Entry 3BT1 (X-ray diffraction, 2.80 A resolution); this record covers chains A and U of the 3 polymer chains in the assembly.

[Chain A]
Molecule: Urokinase-type plasminogen activator
Source organism: Homo sapiens
Notes: fragment: urokinase amino terminal fragment, Urokinase-type plasminogen activator long chain A
UniProtKB: P00749 (UROK_HUMAN); residues 1-133 here correspond to UniProt positions 21-153 (UniProt number = residue number + 20)
Amino-acid sequence (135 residues; row label = number of the first residue in the row; numbers below 1 keep their minus sign (Arg-1 is residue -1)):
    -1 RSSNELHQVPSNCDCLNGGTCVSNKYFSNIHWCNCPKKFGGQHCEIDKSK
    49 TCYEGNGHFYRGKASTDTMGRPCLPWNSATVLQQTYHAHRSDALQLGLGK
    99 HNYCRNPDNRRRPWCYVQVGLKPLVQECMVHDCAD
Unresolved in the structure: -1 to 7, 133
Differences from the reference sequence: expression tag (-1 to 0)
Curated features (UniProtKB/Swiss-Prot):
  - region: Leu14 to Phe37 (Binds urokinase plasminogen activator surface receptor), Ala132, Asp133 (Connecting peptide)
  - glycosylation: Thr18 (O-linked (Fuc) threonine)
Disulfides: Cys11-Cys19, Cys13-Cys31, Cys33-Cys42, Cys50-Cys131, Cys71-Cys113, Cys102-Cys126

[Chain U]
Molecule: Urokinase plasminogen activator surface receptor
Source organism: Homo sapiens
UniProtKB: Q03405 (UPAR_HUMAN); residues 1-281 here correspond to UniProt positions 23-303 (UniProt number = residue number + 22)
Amino-acid sequence (283 residues; row label = number of the first residue in the row; numbers below 1 keep their minus sign (Arg-1 is residue -1)):
    -1 RSLRCMQCKTNGDCRVEECALGQDLCRTTIVRLWEEGEELELVEKSCTHS
    49 EKTNRTLSYRTGLKITSLTEVVCGLDLCNQGNSGRAVTYSRSRYLECISC
    99 GSSDMSCERGRHQSLQCRSPEEQCLDVVTHWIQEGEEGRPKDDRHLRGCG
   149 YLPGCPGSNGFHNNDTFHFLKCCNTTKCNEGPILELENLPQNGRQCYSCK
   199 GNSTHGCSSEETFLIDCRGPMNQCLVATGTHEPKNQSYMVRGCATASMCQ
   249 HAHLGDAFSMNHIDVSCCTKSGCNHPDLDVQYR
Unresolved in the structure: -1 to 0, 83-84, 276-281
Differences from the reference sequence: expression tag (-1 to 0)
Curated features (UniProtKB/Swiss-Prot):
  - site (Cleavage): Arg83, Ala84, Arg89, Ser90
  - glycosylation (N-linked (GlcNAc...) asparagine): Asn52, Asn162, Asn172, Asn200, Asn233
Disulfides: Cys3-Cys24, Cys6-Cys12, Cys17-Cys45, Cys71-Cys76, Cys95-Cys122, Cys98-Cys105, Cys115-Cys147, Cys153-Cys170, Cys171-Cys176, Cys194-Cys222, Cys197-Cys205, Cys215-Cys241, Cys247-Cys265, Cys266-Cys271
Glycans and other covalent adducts: N-acetylglucosamine (NAG) linked to Asn52, Asn172, Asn200

[How chain A and chain U interact]
Pairs across the interface - 44 pairs, chain A then chain U:
  Asn10(A) with Lys139(U)
  Val20(A) with Lys139(U)
  Ser21(A) with Lys139(U), hydrogen bond (backbone-backbone); Asp140(U)
  Asn22(A) with Leu55(U); Asp140(U); Leu144(U)
  Lys23(A) with Val126(U); Thr127(U), hydrogen bond; Asp140(U), hydrogen bond (backbone-side chain); His166(U), hydrogen bond; Asp254(U)
  Tyr24(A) with Arg53(U), hydrogen bond (backbone-side chain); Leu150(U), hydrophobic; Pro151(U); Leu168(U)
  Phe25(A) with Thr27(U); Arg53(U); Thr54(U); Leu55(U), hydrophobic; Leu66(U), hydrophobic; Thr67(U); Glu68(U)
  Ser26(A) with Arg25(U); Thr27(U); Glu68(U), hydrogen bond
  Ile28(A) with Thr8(U); Val29(U), hydrophobic; Glu42(U)
  Trp30(A) with Leu31(U); Leu40(U), hydrophobic; Leu66(U), hydrophobic
  Cys33(A) with Lys62(U), hydrogen bond (backbone-side chain)
  Gly39(A) with Leu38(U)
  Gln40(A) with Thr8(U), hydrogen bond; Asn9(U); Leu38(U); Leu40(U)
  Lys46(A) with Glu33(U), salt bridge; Glu36(U), salt bridge
  Lys61(A) with Glu36(U), salt bridge
  His87(A) with Asn9(U), hydrogen bond (side chain-backbone); Gly10(U); Asp11(U)
Also at the interface, not in a pair above, chain A (22 interface residues in all): Cys11, Cys19, Cys31, Asn32, Ala86, Lys98
Also at the interface, not in a pair above, chain U (37 interface residues in all): Lys50, Tyr57, Thr64, Ser101, Pro138, Asp141, Ala255

[Overview]
22 residues of chain A face 37 of chain U across their interface, with 9 hydrogen bonds and 3 salt bridges.
Polar pairs include Lys46(A)-Glu33(U), Lys46(A)-Glu36(U) and Lys61(A)-Glu36(U). Covalently linked
N-acetylglucosamine: at Asn52(U), Asn172(U) and Asn200(U).
Here chain A is Urokinase-type plasminogen activator and chain U is Urokinase plasminogen activator surface
receptor, both from Homo sapiens. Entry 3BT1 (Structure of urokinase receptor, urokinase and vitronectin
complex) was determined by X-ray diffraction together with 3BT2 from the same study.
